Entry 2CNY (X-ray diffraction, 1.90 A resolution); this record covers chains A and B.

Chain A:
Name: Putative outer membrane protein
Source organism: Salmonella typhimurium
Notes: fragment: core pilin domain, nte deleted, residues 48-170
Reference sequence: Q8ZRK4 (Q8ZRK4_SALTY); residues 22-144 here correspond to UniProt positions 48-170 (UniProt number = residue number + 26)
Sequence (125 residues; each row starts with the number of its first residue):
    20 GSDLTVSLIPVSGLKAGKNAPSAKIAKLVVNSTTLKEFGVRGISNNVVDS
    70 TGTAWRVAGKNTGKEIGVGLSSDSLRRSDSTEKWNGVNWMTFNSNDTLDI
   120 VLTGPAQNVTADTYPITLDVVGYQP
Unresolved in the structure: 20-21

Chain B:
Name: Putative outer membrane protein
Notes: fragment: n-terminal extension, residues 27-46
Reference sequence: Q8ZRK4 (Q8ZRK4_SALTY); residues 1-20 here correspond to UniProt positions 27-46 (UniProt number = residue number + 26)
Sequence (20 residues; numbered 1 to 20; the number before each row is that of its first residue):
     1 GSFLPNSEQQKSVDAVFSSP
Sequence notes: engineered mutation Ala15 (Ile41 in Q8ZRK4)

Chain A / chain B interface:
Contacting residue pairs - 67 pairs, chain A then chain B:
  Leu23(A) - Gln9(B)
  Val25(A) - Gln9(B)
  Val25(A) - Lys11(B)
  Leu27(A) - Lys11(B)
  Leu27(A) - Val13(B)
  Pro29(A) - Asp14(B)
  Leu33(A) - Val16(B)
  Leu33(A) - Phe17(B)
  Leu33(A) - Ser18(B)  hydrogen bond (backbone-backbone)
  Lys34(A) - Phe17(B)
  Lys34(A) - Ser18(B)
  Lys34(A) - Pro20(B)
  Ala35(A) - Ser18(B)  hydrogen bond (backbone-backbone)
  Asn38(A) - Phe17(B)
  Ile44(A) - Phe17(B)  hydrophobic
  Leu54(A) - Leu4(B)  hydrophobic
  Lys79(A) - Asp14(B)  salt bridge
  Glu101(A) - Phe3(B)
  Lys102(A) - Phe3(B)
  Trp103(A) - Phe3(B)  hydrophobic
  Trp103(A) - Pro5(B)  hydrophobic
  Trp103(A) - Glu8(B)
  Trp108(A) - Phe3(B)  hydrophobic
  Trp108(A) - Glu8(B)
  Val128(A) - Phe17(B)  hydrophobic
  Ala130(A) - Phe17(B)
  Ala130(A) - Ser19(B)
  Asp131(A) - Ala15(B)
  Asp131(A) - Val16(B)
  Asp131(A) - Phe17(B)  hydrogen bond (backbone-backbone)
  Thr132(A) - Asp14(B)
  Thr132(A) - Ala15(B)
  Thr132(A) - Val16(B)
  Tyr133(A) - Val13(B)
  Tyr133(A) - Asp14(B)
  Tyr133(A) - Ala15(B)  hydrogen bond (backbone-backbone)
  Tyr133(A) - Phe17(B)  hydrophobic
  Pro134(A) - Val13(B)
  Pro134(A) - Asp14(B)
  Ile135(A) - Lys11(B)
  Ile135(A) - Ser12(B)  hydrogen bond (backbone-side chain)
  Ile135(A) - Val13(B)  hydrogen bond (backbone-backbone)
  Ile135(A) - Ala15(B)  hydrophobic
  Thr136(A) - Gln10(B)
  Thr136(A) - Lys11(B)
  Thr136(A) - Ser12(B)  hydrogen bond
  Leu137(A) - Gln9(B)
  Leu137(A) - Gln10(B)
  Leu137(A) - Lys11(B)  hydrogen bond (backbone-backbone)
  Asp138(A) - Glu8(B)
  Asp138(A) - Gln9(B)
  Asp138(A) - Gln10(B)
  Val139(A) - Ser7(B)
  Val139(A) - Glu8(B)
  Val139(A) - Gln9(B)  hydrogen bond (backbone-backbone)
  Val140(A) - Phe3(B)  hydrophobic
  Val140(A) - Leu4(B)
  Val140(A) - Ser7(B)
  Gly141(A) - Phe3(B)
  Gly141(A) - Leu4(B)  hydrogen bond (backbone-backbone)
  Gly141(A) - Ser7(B)  hydrogen bond (backbone-side chain)
  Tyr142(A) - Gly1(B)
  Tyr142(A) - Ser2(B)
  Tyr142(A) - Phe3(B)  hydrophobic
  Gln143(A) - Gly1(B)
  Gln143(A) - Ser2(B)  hydrogen bond (backbone-backbone)
  Pro144(A) - Gly1(B)
Other interface residues (no listed pair), chain A (35 interface residues in all): Ile62, Ile85, Leu121, Thr129

Summary:
The interface between chain A and chain B involves 35 residues on one side and 19 on the other; the contacts
include 12 hydrogen bonds and 1 salt bridge. Polar pairs include Lys79(A)-Asp14(B), Ile135(A)-Ser12(B) and
Thr136(A)-Ser12(B).
Chain A is Putative outer membrane protein (Salmonella typhimurium) and chain B is Putative outer membrane
protein; the structure, Salmonella enterica SafA pilin in complex with a 19-residue SafA Nte peptide (I15A
mutant), was determined by X-ray diffraction (same publication as 2CNZ, 2CO1, 2CO2, 2CO4, 2CO6 and 2CO7).
